Entry 6WGC (electron microscopy, 4.30 A resolution (low resolution: residue-level contacts below are approximate; hydrogen-bond / salt-bridge calls are withheld)); this record covers chains D and H of the 11 polymer chains in the assembly.

== Chain D ==
Name: Origin recognition complex subunit 4
Organism: Saccharomyces cerevisiae
Reference sequence: P54791 (ORC4_YEAST); residues 1-529 here = UniProt positions 1-529
Amino-acid sequence (529 residues; numbered 1 to 529; the number before each row is that of its first residue):
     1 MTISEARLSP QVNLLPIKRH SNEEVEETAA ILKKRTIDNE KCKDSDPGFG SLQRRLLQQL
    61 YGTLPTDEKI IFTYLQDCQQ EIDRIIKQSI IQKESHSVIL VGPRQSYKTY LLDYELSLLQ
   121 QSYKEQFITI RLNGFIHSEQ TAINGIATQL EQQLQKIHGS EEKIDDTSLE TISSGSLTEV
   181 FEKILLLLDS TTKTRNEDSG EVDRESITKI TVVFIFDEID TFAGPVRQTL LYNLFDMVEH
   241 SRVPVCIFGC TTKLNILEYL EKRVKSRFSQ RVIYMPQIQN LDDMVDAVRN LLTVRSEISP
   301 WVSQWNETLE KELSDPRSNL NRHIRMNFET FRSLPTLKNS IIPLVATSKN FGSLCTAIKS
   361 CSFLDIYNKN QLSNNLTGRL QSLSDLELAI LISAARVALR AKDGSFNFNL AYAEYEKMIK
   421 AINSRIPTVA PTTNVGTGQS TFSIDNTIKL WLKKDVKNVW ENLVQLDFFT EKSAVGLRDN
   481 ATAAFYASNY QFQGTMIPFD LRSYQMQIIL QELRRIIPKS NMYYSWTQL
Disordered / not traced: 1-45, 159-170, 191-206, 427-446
Swiss-Prot annotation at these positions:
  - modified residue: Ser9 (Phosphoserine)
Small-molecule neighbours:
  - ATP-gamma-S (AGS; phosphothiophosphoric acid-adenylate ester), molecule 1: Tyr61, Gly62, Pro103, Arg104, Gln105, Ser106, Tyr107, Lys108, Thr109, Tyr110, Asp217, Glu218, Pro335, Lys338
  - ATP-gamma-S (AGS), molecule 2: His240, Arg263, Arg267

== Chain H ==
Molecule: 41-nt DNA strand
Organism: Saccharomyces cerevisiae
Sequence (41 nucleotides; each row starts with the number of its first residue):
     1 AAGGGAAAAT AAACAATACA TAACAAAACA TATAAAAACC A

== Interface between chain D and chain H ==
Residue-residue contacts - 6 pairs, chain D then chain H:
  Arg478(D) with DA22(H)
  Tyr486(D) with DA23(H); DC24(H); DA25(H)
  Asn489(D) with DC24(H)
  Gln493(D) with DT21(H)
Other interface residues (no listed pair), chain D (7 interface residues in all): Ala483, Ala487, Phe492
Other interface residues (no listed pair), chain H (6 interface residues in all): DA20

== Overview ==
7 residues of chain D face 6 of chain H across their interface. Ligands of chain D: ATP-gamma-S.
Chain D is Origin recognition complex subunit 4 and chain H is a 41-nt DNA strand, both from Saccharomyces
cerevisiae; the structure, Atomic model of semi-attached mutant OCCM-DNA complex (ORC-Cdc6-Cdt1-Mcm2-7 with
Mcm6 WHD truncation), was determined by electron microscopy, deposited together with 6WGF, 6WGG and 6WGI.
